1A6Y - chains C and B of the 4 polymer chains in the assembly; structure by X-ray diffraction, 2.30 A resolution.

Chain C:
Molecule: 20-nt DNA strand
Sequence (20 nucleotides; row label = number of the first residue in the row):
   600 CAACTAGGTCACXAGGTCAG
Modified positions: 5IU (5-iodo-2'-deoxyuridine-5'-monophosphate) at position 612

Chain B:
Name: Orphan nuclear receptor NR1D1
Organism: Homo sapiens
Notes: fragment: dna binding domain consists of residues a 101 to a 164, b 101 to b 164; engineered mutation(s): H116L
Reference sequence: P20393 (NR1D1_HUMAN); the construct lacks a stretch of the UniProt sequence, so the offset changes along the chain: 92-133 = UniProt 123-164; 134-184 = UniProt 166-216
Amino-acid sequence (94 residues; each row starts with the number of its first residue):
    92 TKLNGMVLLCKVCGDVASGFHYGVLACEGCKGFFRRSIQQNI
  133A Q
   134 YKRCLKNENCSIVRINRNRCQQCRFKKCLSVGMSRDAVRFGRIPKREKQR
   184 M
Not modelled in the structure: 92-95, 179-184
Differences from the reference sequence: cloning artifact (116)
Bound ions: Zn2+ site 1: Cys101, Cys104, Cys118, Cys121; Zn2+ site 2: Cys137, Cys143, Cys153, Cys156
UniProt features mapped onto this chain:
  - DNA-binding region: Val98 to Phe173 (Nuclear receptor)
  - zinc finger (NR C4-type): Cys101 to Cys121, Cys137 to Cys161
  - modified residue (N6-acetyllysine): Lys159, Lys160

How chain C and chain B interact:
Pairs across the interface (21; chain C residue first):
  DA610(C) - Arg175(B)  hydrogen bond to the phosphate
  DC611(C) - Arg172(B)  phosphate contact
  DC611(C) - Arg175(B)  sugar contact
  DC611(C) - Ile176(B)  hydrogen bond to the phosphate
  5IU_612(C) - Gly110(B)  phosphate contact
  5IU_612(C) - Phe111(B)  hydrogen bond to the phosphate
  5IU_612(C) - His112(B)  sugar contact
  5IU_612(C) - Arg172(B)  salt bridge to the phosphate
  DA613(C) - Phe111(B)  phosphate contact
  DA613(C) - His112(B)  salt bridge to the phosphate
  DA613(C) - Tyr113(B)  hydrogen bond to the phosphate
  DA613(C) - Val171(B)  sugar contact
  DA613(C) - Phe173(B)  sugar contact
  DG614(C) - Tyr113(B)  hydrogen bond to the phosphate
  DG614(C) - Glu119(B)  base contact
  DG614(C) - Lys122(B)  hydrogen bond to the base
  DG614(C) - Arg126(B)  sugar contact
  DG614(C) - Arg168(B)  salt bridge to the phosphate
  DG615(C) - Arg126(B)  salt bridge to the phosphate
  DG615(C) - Gln130(B)  phosphate contact
  DT616(C) - Arg126(B)  base contact
Also at the interface, not in a pair above, chain B (16 interface residues in all): Ser109, Gly174

Summary:
7 residues of chain C face 16 of chain B across their interface, with 6 hydrogen bonds and 4 salt bridges.
Polar pairs include DG614(C)-Lys122(B), DA610(C)-Arg175(B) and DC611(C)-Ile176(B). Cys101(B), Cys104(B),
Cys118(B) and Cys121(B) coordinate Zn2+ site 1. From UniProt: a DNA-binding region on chain B.
Here chain C is a 20-nt DNA strand and chain B is Orphan nuclear receptor NR1D1 (Homo sapiens). Entry 1A6Y
(Reverba orphan nuclear receptor/DNA complex) was determined by X-ray diffraction.
